Entry 5WNR (X-ray diffraction, 3.50 A resolution); this record covers chains A and T of the 21 polymer chains in the assembly.

[Chain A]
Molecule: 16S Ribosomal RNA rRNA
Organism: Thermus thermophilus (strain HB8 / ATCC 27634 / DSM 579)
Sequence (1522 nucleotides; row label = number of the first residue in the row; note: 42 numbers in that range are skipped by the numbering (no residue carries them; nothing is unmodelled there); a row labelled like 190A-190L holds insertion residues (190A, then the next letters in order); numbering starts at 0):
     0 UUUGUUGGAG AGUUUGAUCC UGGCUCAGGG UGAACGCUGG CGGCGUGCCU AAGACAUGCA
    60 AGUCGUGCGG G
    73 CCGCGGGGUU UU
    88 ACUCCG
    95 UGGUC
   101 AGCGGCGGAC GGGUGAGUAA CGCGUGGGU
  129A G
   130 ACCUACCCGG AAGAGGGGGA CAACCCGGGG AAACUCGGGC UAAUCCCCCA UGUGGACCCG
   190 C
190A-190L CCCUUGGGGUGU
   191 GUCCAAAGGG CUUU
   216 GCCCGCUUCC GGAUGGGCCC GCGUCCCAUC AGCUAGUUGG UGGGGUAAUG GCCCACCAAG
   276 GCGACGACGG GUAGCCGGUC UGAGAGGAUG GCCGGCCACA GGGGCACUGA GACACGGGCC
   336 CCACUCCUAC GGGAGGCAGC AGUUAGGAAU CUUCCGCAAU GGGCGCAAGC CUGACGGAGC
   396 GACGCCGCUU GGAGGAAGAA GCCCUUCGGG GUGUAAACUC CUGAA
   442 CCCGGGACGA AACCCCCGAC GA
   474 GGGGACUGAC GGUACCGGG
   494 GUAAUAGCGC CGGCCAACUC CGUGCCAGCA GCCGCGGUAA UACGGAGGGC GCGAGCGUUA
   554 CCCGGAUUCA CUGGGCGUAA AGGGCGUGUA GGCGGCCUGG GGCGUCCCAU GUGAAAGACC
   614 ACGGCUCAAC CGUGGGGGAG CGUGGGAUAC GCUCAGGCUA GACGGUGGGA GAGGGUGGUG
   674 GAAUUCCCGG AGUAGCGGUG AAAUGCGCAG AUACCGGGAG GAACGCCGAU GGCGAAGGCA
   734 GCCACCUGGU CCACCCGUGA CGCUGAGGCG CGAAAGCGUG GGGAGCAAAC CGGAUUAGAU
   794 ACCCGGGUAG UCCACGCCCU AAACGAUGCG CGCUAGGUCU CUGGGUCU
   848 CCUGGGGGCC GAAGCUAACG CGUUAAGCGC GCCGCCUGGG GAGUACGGCC GCAAGGCUGA
   908 AACUCAAAGG AAUUGACGGG GGCCCGCACA AGCGGUGGAG CAUGUGGUUU AAUUCGAAGX
   968 AACGCGAAGA ACCUUACCAG GCCUUGACAU GCUAGG
 1003A G
  1004 AACCCGGGUG AAAGCCUGGG GUGCCCC
1030A-1030D GCGA
  1031 GGGGAGCCCU AGCACAGGUG CUGCAUGGCC GUCGUCAGCU CGUGCCGUGA GGUGUUGGGU
  1091 UAAGUCCCGC AACGAGCGCA ACCCCCGCCG UUAGUUGCCA GCGGUUCGGC CGGGCACUCU
  1151 AACGGGACUG CCCGCGAAA
  1171 GCGGGAGGAA GGAGGGGACG ACGUCUGGUC AGCAUGGCCC UUACGGCCUG GGCGACACAC
  1231 GUGCUACAAU GCCCACUACA AAGCGAUGCC ACCCGGCAAC GGGGAGCUAA UCGCAAAAAG
  1291 GUGGGCCCAG UUCGGAUUGG GGUCUGCAAC CCGACCCCAU GAAGCCGGAA UCGCUAGUAA
  1351 UCGCGGAUCA G
 1361A C
  1362 CAUGCCGCGG UGAAUACGUU CCCGGGCCUU GUACACACXG CCXGUXACGC CAUGGGAGCG
  1422 GGCUCUACCC GAAGUCGCCG GG
  1446 AGCCUACGGG
  1459 CAGGCGCCGA GGGUAGGGCC CGUGACUGGG GCGAAGUCGU AACAAGGUAG CUGUACCGGA
  1519 AGGUGCGGCU GGAUCCACUC CUUUCU
Unresolved in the structure: 0-4, 1534-1538
Glycans and other covalent adducts: covalent link U82-5MC_1400
Modified residues: PSU (pseudouridine-5'-monophosphate) at position 516, 7MG (7N-methyl-8-hydroguanosine-5'-monophosphate) at position 527, M2G (N2-dimethylguanosine-5'-monophosphate) at position 966, 5MC (5-methylcytidine-5'-monophosphate) at position 967, 2MG (2N-methylguanosine-5'-monophosphate) at position 1207, 5MC (5-methylcytidine-5'-monophosphate) at position 1400, 4OC (4n,o2'-methylcytidine-5'-monophosphate) at position 1402, 5MC (5-methylcytidine-5'-monophosphate) at position 1404, 5MC (5-methylcytidine-5'-monophosphate) at position 1407, UR3 (3-methyluridine-5'-monophoshate) at position 1498, MA6 (6N-dimethyladenosine-5'-monophoshate) at position 1518, MA6 (6N-dimethyladenosine-5'-monophoshate) at position 1519, PSU (pseudouridine-5'-monophosphate) at position 1540, PSU (pseudouridine-5'-monophosphate) at position 1541
Differences from the reference sequence: conflict C1534 (A132811 in 55771382), A1535 (C132812 in 55771382)
Bound ions: Mg2+ site 1 near U5 (its only coordinating residue here); Mg2+ site 2 near G21 (its only coordinating residue here); Mg2+ site 3: A59, U387; Mg2+ site 4: G61, U62; Mg2+ site 5: G70, U98; Mg2+ site 6 near A88 (its only coordinating residue here); Mg2+ site 7 near C89 (its only coordinating residue here); Mg2+ site 8 near G107 (its only coordinating residue here); Mg2+ site 9 near G117 (its only coordinating residue here); Mg2+ site 10: C121, G124, U125; Mg2+ site 11 near C175 (its only coordinating residue here); Mg2+ site 12 near U182 (its only coordinating residue here); 72 more Mg2+ sites not listed

[Chain T]
Molecule: 30S ribosomal protein S20
Organism: Thermus thermophilus (strain HB8 / ATCC 27634 / DSM 579)
Reference sequence: P80380 (RS20_THET8); residues 8-106 here = UniProt positions 8-106
Sequence (99 residues; row label = number of the first residue in the row):
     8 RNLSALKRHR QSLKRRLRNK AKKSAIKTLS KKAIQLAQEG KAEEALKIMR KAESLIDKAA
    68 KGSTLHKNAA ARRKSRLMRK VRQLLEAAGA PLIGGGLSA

[How chain A and chain T interact]
Contacting residue pairs (98):
  G102(A) - Arg17(T)  salt bridge to the phosphate
  C103(A) - Lys14(T)  salt bridge to the phosphate
  C103(A) - Arg17(T)  salt bridge to the phosphate
  C103(A) - Lys21(T)  phosphate contact
  G104(A) - Lys14(T)  hydrogen bond to the base
  G104(A) - Gln18(T)  hydrogen bond to the phosphate
  G104(A) - Lys21(T)  salt bridge to the phosphate
  G105(A) - Gln18(T)  phosphate contact
  G105(A) - Arg22(T)  salt bridge to the phosphate
  C106(A) - Arg15(T)  base contact
  G107(A) - Arg15(T)  hydrogen bond to the base
  G108(A) - Ala12(T)  base contact
  G108(A) - Arg15(T)  base contact
  C132(A) - Lys74(T)  hydrogen bond to the phosphate
  C132(A) - Asn75(T)  phosphate contact
  U133(A) - Lys74(T)  salt bridge to the phosphate
  C175(A) - Arg25(T)  sugar contact
  C176(A) - Lys29(T)  salt bridge to the phosphate
  C177(A) - Lys65(T)  salt bridge to the phosphate
  C178(A) - Lys65(T)  salt bridge to the phosphate
  A185(A) - Glu60(T)  base contact
  A185(A) - Ala78(T)  phosphate contact
  A185(A) - Lys81(T)  hydrogen bond to the sugar
  C186(A) - Ala78(T)  sugar contact
  C186(A) - Lys81(T)  sugar contact
  C186(A) - Ser82(T)  hydrogen bond to the phosphate
  C186(A) - Met85(T)  hydrogen bond to the sugar
  C187(A) - Ser82(T)  hydrogen bond to the phosphate
  C187(A) - Met85(T)  sugar contact
  C187(A) - Arg86(T)  sugar contact
  C187(A) - Arg89(T)  hydrogen bond to the sugar
  C187(A) - Leu104(T)  sugar contact
  C187(A) - Ser105(T)  hydrogen bond to the base
  C188(A) - Arg89(T)  hydrogen bond to the sugar
  C188(A) - Ser105(T)  base contact
  U190L(A) - Ser105(T)  hydrogen bond to the base
  G191(A) - Met85(T)  base contact
  G191(A) - Gly101(T)  hydrogen bond to the sugar
  G191(A) - Gly102(T)  hydrogen bond to the sugar
  G191(A) - Gly103(T)  base contact
  G191(A) - Leu104(T)  hydrogen bond to the sugar
  G191(A) - Ser105(T)  hydrogen bond to the base
  U192(A) - Arg57(T)  sugar contact
  U192(A) - Glu60(T)  hydrogen bond to the sugar
  U192(A) - Gly102(T)  sugar contact
  U192(A) - Gly103(T)  sugar contact
  C193(A) - Glu60(T)  sugar contact
  C193(A) - Ser61(T)  hydrogen bond to the phosphate
  C193(A) - Asp64(T)  hydrogen bond to the sugar
  C194(A) - Ser61(T)  hydrogen bond to the phosphate
  C194(A) - Asp64(T)  sugar contact
  C194(A) - Lys65(T)  phosphate contact
  C194(A) - Lys68(T)  hydrogen bond to the sugar
  A195(A) - Lys65(T)  phosphate contact
  A195(A) - Lys68(T)  hydrogen bond to the sugar
  U223(A) - Lys68(T)  sugar contact
  G258(A) - Arg86(T)  salt bridge to the phosphate
  G259(A) - Arg83(T)  salt bridge to the phosphate
  G259(A) - Lys87(T)  salt bridge to the phosphate
  G260(A) - Arg83(T)  hydrogen bond to the base
  U261(A) - Arg79(T)  salt bridge to the phosphate
  U261(A) - Arg80(T)  salt bridge to the phosphate
  A262(A) - Lys74(T)  sugar contact
  A262(A) - Asn75(T)  hydrogen bond to the sugar
  A262(A) - Ala76(T)  phosphate contact
  A262(A) - Arg79(T)  phosphate contact
  A263(A) - Arg79(T)  salt bridge to the phosphate
  C322(A) - Ser19(T)  base contact
  C322(A) - Arg23(T)  sugar contact
  U323(A) - Ser19(T)  hydrogen bond to the sugar
  U323(A) - Arg22(T)  phosphate contact
  U323(A) - Arg23(T)  sugar contact
  U323(A) - Asn26(T)  hydrogen bond to the phosphate
  G324(A) - Arg22(T)  salt bridge to the phosphate
  G324(A) - Asn26(T)  hydrogen bond to the phosphate
  G324(A) - Ser70(T)  hydrogen bond to the phosphate
  A325(A) - Ser70(T)  phosphate contact
  A325(A) - Lys74(T)  sugar contact
  G331(A) - Leu10(T)  sugar contact
  G332(A) - Leu10(T)  phosphate contact
  G332(A) - His16(T)  sugar contact
  G333(A) - His16(T)  hydrogen bond to the sugar
  A349(A) - Arg8(T)  hydrogen bond to the sugar
  U1436(A) - Arg23(T)  salt bridge to the phosphate
  G1438(A) - Lys34(T)  salt bridge to the phosphate
  C1439(A) - Lys38(T)  salt bridge to the phosphate
  G1453(A) - Leu36(T)  sugar contact
  G1453(A) - Lys39(T)  hydrogen bond to the phosphate
  G1453(A) - Lys58(T)  sugar contact
  G1454(A) - Thr35(T)  phosphate contact
  G1454(A) - Lys39(T)  salt bridge to the phosphate
  G1455(A) - Ser31(T)  phosphate contact
  G1455(A) - Ala32(T)  phosphate contact
  G1455(A) - Thr35(T)  hydrogen bond to the phosphate
  C1459(A) - Lys27(T)  salt bridge to the phosphate
  C1459(A) - Ala28(T)  phosphate contact
  C1459(A) - Ser31(T)  hydrogen bond to the phosphate
  A1460(A) - Lys27(T)  salt bridge to the phosphate
Interface residues without a listed pair, chain A (51 interface residues in all): C131, C150, C174, G184, C1437
Interface residues without a listed pair, chain T (52 interface residues in all): His73, Ala106

[In short]
51 residues of chain A and 52 residues of chain T are in contact; the contacts include 33 hydrogen bonds and
22 salt bridges. Polar contacts include G104(A)-Lys14(T), G107(A)-Arg15(T) and C187(A)-Ser105(T). A59(A) and
U387(A) coordinate Mg2+ site 3. G61(A) and U62(A) coordinate Mg2+ site 4.
Chain A is 16S Ribosomal RNA rRNA and chain T is 30S ribosomal protein S20, both from Thermus thermophilus
(strain HB8 / ATCC 27634 / DSM 579); the structure, Crystal Structure of 30S ribosomal subunit from Thermus
thermophilus, was determined by X-ray diffraction, deposited together with 5WNP, 5WNQ, 5WNS, 5WNT, 5WNU and
5WNV.
